PDB entry 3J6E | electron microscopy, 4.70 A resolution (low resolution: residue-level contacts below are approximate; hydrogen-bond / salt-bridge calls are withheld) | chains A and B of the 18 polymer chains in the assembly

[Chain A]
Protein: Tubulin alpha-1A chain
Organism: Sus scrofa
UniProt: P02550 (TBA1A_PIG); residue numbers follow UniProt; this construct covers 1-439
Amino-acid sequence (439 residues; each row starts with the number of its first residue):
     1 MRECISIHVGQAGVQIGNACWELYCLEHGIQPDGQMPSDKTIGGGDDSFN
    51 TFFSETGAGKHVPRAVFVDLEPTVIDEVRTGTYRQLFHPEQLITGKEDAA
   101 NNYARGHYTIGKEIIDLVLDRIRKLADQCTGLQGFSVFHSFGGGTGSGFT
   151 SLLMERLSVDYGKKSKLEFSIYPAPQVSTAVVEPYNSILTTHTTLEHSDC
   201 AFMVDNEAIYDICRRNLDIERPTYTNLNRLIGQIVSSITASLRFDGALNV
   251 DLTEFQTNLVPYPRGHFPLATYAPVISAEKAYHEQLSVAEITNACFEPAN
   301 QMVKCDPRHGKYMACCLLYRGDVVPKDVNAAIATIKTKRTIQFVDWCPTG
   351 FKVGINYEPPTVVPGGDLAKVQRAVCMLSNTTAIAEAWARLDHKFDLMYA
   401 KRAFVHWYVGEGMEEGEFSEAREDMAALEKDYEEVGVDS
Unresolved in the structure: 1, 39-48
Sequence notes: conflict G265 (Ala in P02550)
Ligand contacts: GTP (guanosine-5'-triphosphate): G10, Q11, A12, Q15, I16, D98, A99, N101, S140, G143, G144, T145, G146, I171, V177, T179, N206, Y224, L227, N228, I231
Swiss-Prot annotation at these positions:
  - active site: E254
  - binding site (GTP): G10, Q11, A12, Q15, E71, A99, S140, G143, G144, T145, G146, T179, E183, N206, Y224, N228, L252
  - binding site (Mg(2+)): E71
  - modified residue: K40 (N6-acetyllysine), Y282 (3'-nitrotyrosine), S439 (Phosphoserine)
What the authors report for this chain:
  - catalytic residues: E254 (citing earlier work)
  - conformationally variable residues (helix shift): E254

[Chain B]
Protein: Tubulin beta chain
Organism: Sus scrofa
UniProt: P02554 (TBB_PIG); the author numbering skips numbers that UniProt does not, so the offset changes along the chain: 1-44 = UniProt 1-44; 47-360 = UniProt 45-358; 369-437 = UniProt 359-427
Amino-acid sequence (427 residues; numbered 1 to 437; 10 numbers in that range are skipped by the numbering (no residue carries them; nothing is unmodelled there); the number before each row is that of its first residue):
     1 MREIVHIQAGQCGNQIGAKFWEVISDEHGIDPTGSYHGDSDLQL
    47 ERINVYYNEAAGNKYVPRAILVDLEPGTMDSVRSGPFGQIFRPDNFVFGQ
    97 SGAGNNWAKGHYTEGAELVDSVLDVVRKESESCDCLQGFQLTHSLGGGTG
   147 SGMGTLLISKIREEYPDRIMNTFSVVPSPKVSDTVVEPYNATLSVHQLVE
   197 NTDETYCIDNEALYDICFRTLKLTTPTYGDLNHLVSATMSGVTTCLRFPG
   247 QLNADLRKLAVNMVPFPRLHFFMPGFAPLTSRGSQQYRALTVPELTQQMF
   297 DAKNMMAACDPRHGRYLTVAAVFRGRMSMKEVDEQMLNVQNKNSSYFVEW
   347 IPNNVKTAVCDIPP
   369 RGLKMSATFIGNSTAIQELFKRISEQFTAMFRRKAFLHWYTGEGMDEMEF
   419 TEAESNMNDLVSEYQQYQD
Unresolved in the structure: 1
Ligand contacts:
  - phosphomethylphosphonic acid guanylate ester (G2P): A9, G10, Q11, C12, Q15, D69, G98, A99, G100, N101, N102, S140, G143, G144, T145, G146, V171, V177, E183, N206, L209, Y224, N228
  - GTP (guanosine-5'-triphosphate): Q247, L248, K254
Swiss-Prot annotation at these positions:
  - motif: M1 to I4 (MREI motif)
  - binding site (GTP): Q11, E71, S140, G144, T145, G146, N206, N228
  - binding site (Mg(2+)): E71
  - modified residue: S40 (Phosphoserine), K60 (N6-acetyllysine), S174 (Phosphoserine), T287 (Phosphothreonine), T292 (Phosphothreonine), R320 (Omega-N-methylarginine)
  - cross-link (Glycyl lysine isopeptide (Lys-Gly)): K60 (interchain with G-Cter in ubiquitin), K326 (interchain with G-Cter in ubiquitin)
What the authors report for this chain:
  - self-association interface (contacts with another copy of this molecule): Y283

[How chain A and chain B interact]
Pairs across the interface - 72 pairs, chain A then chain B:
  Q11(A) - G246(B)
  Q11(A) - Q247(B)
  E71(A) - R2(B)
  P72(A) - R48(B)
  T73(A) - R48(B)
  D76(A) - E47(B)
  D76(A) - R48(B)
  R79(A) - E47(B)
  K96(A) - R2(B)
  K96(A) - D130(B)
  K96(A) - C131(B)
  E97(A) - Q133(B)
  E97(A) - R164(B)
  E97(A) - R253(B)
  D98(A) - D251(B)
  D98(A) - K254(B)
  A100(A) - R253(B)
  A100(A) - K254(B)
  A100(A) - V257(B)
  N101(A) - N249(B)
  N101(A) - K254(B)
  N101(A) - N258(B)
  R105(A) - R253(B)
  P175(A) - L333(B)
  P175(A) - N349(B)
  Q176(A) - K326(B)
  Q176(A) - D329(B)
  Q176(A) - E330(B)
  Q176(A) - L333(B)
  V177(A) - D329(B)
  S178(A) - N349(B)
  S178(A) - V351(B)
  S178(A) - K352(B)
  T179(A) - L248(B)
  T179(A) - N249(B)
  T179(A) - N258(B)
  T179(A) - K352(B)
  A180(A) - N258(B)
  A180(A) - K352(B)
  V181(A) - N258(B)
  V181(A) - K352(B)
  Y210(A) - M325(B)
  Y210(A) - K326(B)
  R221(A) - S324(B)
  R221(A) - E327(B)
  P222(A) - S324(B)
  P222(A) - M325(B)
  P222(A) - K326(B)
  T223(A) - M325(B)
  Y224(A) - M325(B)
  K394(A) - P348(B)
  K394(A) - N349(B)
  L397(A) - W346(B)
  M398(A) - W346(B)
  M398(A) - I347(B)
  M398(A) - P348(B)
  A400(A) - W346(B)
  K401(A) - W346(B)
  K401(A) - Y435(B)
  A403(A) - P261(B)
  F404(A) - V257(B)
  F404(A) - N258(B)
  F404(A) - V260(B)
  F404(A) - P261(B)
  F404(A) - T314(B)
  F404(A) - I347(B)
  H406(A) - V260(B)
  H406(A) - P261(B)
  H406(A) - P263(B)
  W407(A) - A256(B)
  W407(A) - V257(B)
  W407(A) - V260(B)
Interface residues without a listed pair, chain A (35 interface residues in all): Q15, V182
Interface residues without a listed pair, chain B (40 interface residues in all): A250, M259, F262, E345, T353

[Overview]
Chain A and chain B form an interface of 35 and 40 residues respectively. GTP is bound between chain A and
chain B. Chain B binds phosphomethylphosphonic acid guanylate ester. The paper reports the catalytic residue
E254(A); conformational variability at E254(A).
Here chain A is Tubulin alpha-1A chain and chain B is Tubulin beta chain, both from Sus scrofa. Entry 3J6E
(Energy minimized average structure of Microtubules stabilized by GmpCpp) was determined by electron
microscopy together with 3J6F and 3J6G from the same study.
